PDB entry 9KPE | electron microscopy, 3.35 A resolution | chains B and G of the 5 polymer chains in the assembly

== Chain B ==
Name: Guanine nucleotide-binding protein G(I)/G(S)/G(T) subunit beta-1
Source organism: Homo sapiens
UniProt: P62873 (GBB1_HUMAN); residues 1-340 here = UniProt positions 1-340
Chain sequence (366 residues; numbered 1 to 366; the number before each row is that of its first residue):
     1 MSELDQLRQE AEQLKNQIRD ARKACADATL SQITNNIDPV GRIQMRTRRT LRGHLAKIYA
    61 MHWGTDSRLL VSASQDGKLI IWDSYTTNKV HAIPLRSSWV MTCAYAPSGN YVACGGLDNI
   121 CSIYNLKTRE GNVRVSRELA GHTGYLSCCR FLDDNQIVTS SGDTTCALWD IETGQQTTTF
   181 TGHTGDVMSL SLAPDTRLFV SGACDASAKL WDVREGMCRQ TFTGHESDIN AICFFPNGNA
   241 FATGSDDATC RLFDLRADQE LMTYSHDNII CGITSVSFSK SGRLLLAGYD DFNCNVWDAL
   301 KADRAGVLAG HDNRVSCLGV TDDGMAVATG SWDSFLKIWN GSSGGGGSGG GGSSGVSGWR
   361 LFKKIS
Disordered / not traced: 1-2, 344-366
Differences from the reference sequence: expression tag (341-366)
Swiss-Prot annotation at these positions:
  - modified residue: Ser2 (N-acetylserine), His266 (Phosphohistidine)
  - natural variant: Leu30 (L30F: In MRD42; uncertain significance), Arg52 (R52G: In MRD42), Gly64 (G64V: In MRD42), Asp76 (D76E: In MRD42; D76G: In MRD42), Gly77 (G77S: In MRD42), Lys78 (K78R: In MRD42), Ile80 (I80N: In MRD42; I80T: In MRD42), His91 (H91R: In MRD42; uncertain significance), Ala92 (A92T: In MRD42), Pro94 (P94S: In MRD42), Leu95 (L95P: In MRD42), Arg96 (R96L: In MRD42), 5 further natural variant entries in UniProt

== Chain G ==
Name: Guanine nucleotide-binding protein G(I)/G(S)/G(O) subunit gamma-2
Source organism: Homo sapiens
UniProt: P59768 (GBG2_HUMAN); residues 1-71 here = UniProt positions 1-71
Chain sequence (71 residues; each row starts with the number of its first residue):
     1 MASNNTASIA QARKLVEQLK MEANIDRIKV SKAAADLMAY CEAHAKEDPL LTPVPASENP
    61 FREKKFFCAI L
Disordered / not traced: 1-5, 63-71
Swiss-Prot annotation at these positions:
  - modified residue: Ala2 (N-acetylalanine), Cys68 (Cysteine methyl ester)
  - lipidation: Cys68 (S-geranylgeranyl cysteine)

== How chain B and chain G interact ==
Pairs across the interface (85):
  Glu3(B) - Ile9(G)
  Leu4(B) - Ile9(G)
  Leu4(B) - Ala12(G)  hydrophobic
  Leu7(B) - Ile9(G)
  Leu7(B) - Ala12(G)  hydrophobic
  Leu7(B) - Val16(G)
  Glu10(B) - Val16(G)
  Ala11(B) - Val16(G)  hydrophobic
  Ala11(B) - Leu19(G)  hydrophobic
  Leu14(B) - Lys20(G)
  Lys15(B) - Leu19(G)
  Cys25(B) - Lys29(G)
  Cys25(B) - Val30(G)  hydrogen bond (backbone-backbone)
  Ala26(B) - Val30(G)  hydrophobic
  Asp27(B) - Lys29(G)
  Asp27(B) - Val30(G)
  Asp27(B) - Ser31(G)  hydrogen bond
  Ala28(B) - Val30(G)
  Ala28(B) - Ser31(G)
  Leu30(B) - Ala34(G)  hydrophobic
  Ile33(B) - Ala34(G)  hydrophobic
  Val40(B) - Leu51(G)  hydrophobic
  Ile43(B) - Leu51(G)
  Met45(B) - Leu50(G)
  Arg48(B) - Arg62(G)
  Arg49(B) - Phe61(G)  hydrogen bond (side chain-backbone)
  Trp63(B) - Phe61(G)  hydrophobic
  Ser84(B) - Phe61(G)
  Tyr85(B) - Pro60(G)  hydrophobic
  Tyr85(B) - Phe61(G)  hydrophobic
  Lys209(B) - Gln18(G)
  Cys218(B) - Gln18(G)
  Arg219(B) - Glu22(G)
  Arg219(B) - Ile25(G)
  Arg219(B) - Arg27(G)  hydrogen bond (backbone-side chain)
  Gln220(B) - Glu22(G)
  Gln220(B) - Arg27(G)
  Thr221(B) - Glu22(G)  hydrogen bond (backbone-side chain)
  Phe235(B) - Leu37(G)  hydrophobic
  Phe235(B) - Tyr40(G)  hydrophobic
  Phe235(B) - Cys41(G)  hydrophobic
  Pro236(B) - Tyr40(G)  hydrophobic
  Asn237(B) - Tyr40(G)
  Ala240(B) - Leu37(G)  hydrophobic
  Leu252(B) - Leu37(G)  hydrophobic
  Asp254(B) - Ala33(G)
  Asp254(B) - Ala34(G)
  Leu255(B) - Arg27(G)
  Arg256(B) - Arg27(G)
  Arg256(B) - Ile28(G)  hydrogen bond (backbone-backbone)
  Arg256(B) - Ala33(G)
  Arg256(B) - Asp36(G)  salt bridge
  Ala257(B) - Ile28(G)
  Ala257(B) - Val30(G)  hydrophobic
  Asp258(B) - Arg27(G)  salt bridge
  Gln259(B) - Val30(G)
  Leu261(B) - Ala34(G)  hydrophobic
  Ser279(B) - Asp48(G)  hydrogen bond
  Ser279(B) - Leu50(G)
  Ser281(B) - Tyr40(G)
  Ser281(B) - Cys41(G)
  Ser281(B) - His44(G)
  Ser281(B) - Ala45(G)
  Ser281(B) - Asp48(G)  hydrogen bond
  Gly282(B) - Cys41(G)
  Arg283(B) - Leu51(G)
  Leu284(B) - Leu50(G)
  Leu284(B) - Leu51(G)  hydrophobic
  Leu300(B) - Leu37(G)  hydrophobic
  Leu300(B) - Met38(G)  hydrophobic
  Leu300(B) - Cys41(G)  hydrophobic
  Gly324(B) - Pro49(G)
  Gly324(B) - Leu50(G)  hydrogen bond (backbone-backbone)
  Met325(B) - Leu50(G)
  Met325(B) - Asn59(G)
  Met325(B) - Pro60(G)
  Ala326(B) - Leu50(G)
  Ala326(B) - Phe61(G)  hydrophobic
  Val327(B) - Leu50(G)  hydrophobic
  Ile338(B) - Phe61(G)  hydrophobic
  Asn340(B) - Asn59(G)  hydrogen bond
  Asn340(B) - Phe61(G)
  Ser342(B) - Pro53(G)
  Ser343(B) - Pro53(G)
  Ser343(B) - Val54(G)  hydrogen bond (side chain-backbone)
Interface residues without a listed pair, chain B (61 interface residues in all): Gln17, Ile18, Ser67, Met217, Asn239, Lys280, Leu286, Thr321, Asp323
Interface residues without a listed pair, chain G (38 interface residues in all): Ser8, Arg13, Met21, Ala23, Lys32, Pro55

== In short ==
Chain B and chain G form an interface of 61 and 38 residues respectively; the contacts include 11 hydrogen
bonds and 2 salt bridges. Polar pairs include Arg256(B)-Asp36(G), Asp258(B)-Arg27(G) and Asp27(B)-Ser31(G).
Here chain B is Guanine nucleotide-binding protein G(I)/G(S)/G(T) subunit beta-1 and chain G is Guanine
nucleotide-binding protein G(I)/G(S)/G(O) subunit gamma-2, both from Homo sapiens. Entry 9KPE (Cryo-EM
structure of GPCR16-GiH5 complex) was determined by electron microscopy together with 9K6L, 9KPD and 9KPF from
the same study.
